PDB entry 2BP6 | X-ray diffraction, 1.50 A resolution | chains B and D of the 4 polymer chains in the assembly

# Chain B (and D)
Protein: Pseudomonas aeruginosa lectin II
From: Pseudomonas aeruginosa
Notes: chain D of this document is another copy of the same molecule, construct and numbering; everything in this record applies to it too
UniProtKB: Q9HYN5 (Q9HYN5_PSEAE); residues 1-114 here correspond to UniProt positions 2-115 (UniProt number = residue number + 1)
Amino-acid sequence (114 residues; numbered 1 to 114; the number before each row is that of its first residue):
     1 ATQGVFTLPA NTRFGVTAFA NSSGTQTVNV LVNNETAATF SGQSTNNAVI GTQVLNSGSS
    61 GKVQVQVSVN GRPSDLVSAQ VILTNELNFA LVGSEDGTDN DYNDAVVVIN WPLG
Ion coordination: Ca2+ site 1: Asn21, Asp101, Asn103, Asp104 (together with alpha-L-galactopyranose) (shared with 1 residue of chain C); Ca2+ site 2: Glu95, Asp99, Asp101, Asp104 (together with alpha-L-galactopyranose); Ca2+ site 3: Gly114 (together with alpha-L-galactopyranose) (shared with 4 residues of chain C)
Residues lining bound ligands: alpha-L-galactopyranose (GXL): Asn21, Ser22, Ser23, Thr45, Glu95, Asp96, Gly97, Asp99, Asp101, Asn103, Asp104
Reported in the primary citation:
  - binding site for alpha-L-galactopyranose: Asn21, Ser23, Thr45, Asp96, Thr98, Asp99, Asp101, Asp104, Gly114
  - specificity-determining residues: Thr45

# How chain B and chain D interact
Contacting residue pairs - 18 pairs, chain B then chain D:
  Ala1(B) with Thr84(D)
  Thr2(B) with Thr84(D), hydrogen bond (backbone-side chain)
  Val5(B) with Asn85(D)
  Phe6(B) with Asn85(D)
  Thr7(B) with Asn85(D), hydrogen bond
  Ala79(B) with Ile82(D)
  Gln80(B) with Gln80(D); Val81(D); Ile82(D), hydrogen bond (backbone-backbone)
  Val81(B) with Gln80(D)
  Ile82(B) with Ala79(D); Gln80(D), hydrogen bond (backbone-backbone); Ile82(D), hydrophobic
  Thr84(B) with Ala1(D); Thr2(D), hydrogen bond (side chain-backbone)
  Asn85(B) with Val5(D); Phe6(D); Thr7(D), hydrogen bond
Other interface residues (no listed pair), chain B (13 interface residues in all): Gln3, Leu83
Other interface residues (no listed pair), chain D (13 interface residues in all): Gln3, Leu83

# In short
Chain B and chain D each contribute 13 residues to their interface, with 6 hydrogen bonds. Among the polar
pairs are Thr2(B)-Thr84(D), Thr7(B)-Asn85(D) and Gln80(B)-Ile82(D). Chain B binds alpha-L-galactopyranose.
Asn21(B), Asp101(B), Asn103(B) and Asp104(B) coordinate Ca2+ site 1. From the paper: a binding site for
alpha-L-galactopyranose at Asn21(B), Ser23(B) and Thr45(B) among others; the specificity determinant Thr45(B).
Chain B and chain D are both Pseudomonas aeruginosa lectin II (Pseudomonas aeruginosa); the structure, crystal
Structure of pseudomonas aeruginosa lectin (PA-IIL) complexed with a-L-Galactopyranoside, was determined by
X-ray diffraction, deposited together with 2BOJ.
